5WK3 - chains P and A of the 3 polymer chains in the assembly; structure by X-ray diffraction, 1.90 A resolution.

# Chain P
Molecule: M116 light chain
From: Homo sapiens
Chain sequence (220 residues; numbered 1 to 220; the number before each row is that of its first residue):
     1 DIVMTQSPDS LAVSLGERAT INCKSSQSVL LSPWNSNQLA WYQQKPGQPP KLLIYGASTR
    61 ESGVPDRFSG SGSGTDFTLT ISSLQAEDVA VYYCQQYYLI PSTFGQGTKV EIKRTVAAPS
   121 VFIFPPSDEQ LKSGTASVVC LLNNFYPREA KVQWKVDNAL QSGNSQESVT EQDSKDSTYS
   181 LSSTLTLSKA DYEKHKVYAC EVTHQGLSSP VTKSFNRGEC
Unresolved in the structure: 218-220
Cystine bridges: C23-C94, C140-C200
Reported in the primary citation:
  - conformationally variable residues (loop rearrangement): S32 to N35

# Chain A
Molecule: C-C motif chemokine 17
From: Homo sapiens
Reference sequence: Q92583 (CCL17_HUMAN); residues 1-71 here correspond to UniProt positions 24-94 (UniProt number = residue number + 23)
Chain sequence (71 residues; row label = number of the first residue in the row):
     1 ARGTNVTREC CLEYFKGAIP LRKLKTWYQT SEDCSRDAIV FVTVQGRAIC SDPNNKRVKN
    61 AVKYLQSLER S
Unresolved in the structure: 1-8, 71
Differences from the reference sequence: variant T7 (Gly30 in Q92583)
Cystine bridges: C10-C34, C11-C50

# How chain P and chain A interact
Pairs across the interface (7; chain P residue first):
  L31(P) - Y64(A)  hydrophobic
  P33(P) - N60(A)
  W34(P) - L21(A)  hydrophobic
  Y98(P) - Y64(A)  hydrogen bond (backbone-side chain)
  Y98(P) - S67(A)  hydrogen bond
  L99(P) - Y64(A)
  L99(P) - L68(A)  hydrophobic
From the paper, about this interface:
  - specific contacts: L31(P)-Y64(A) (hydrophobic contact), Y98(P)-Y64(A) (hydrophobic contact), Y98(P)-S67(A)
  - epitope / paratope residues, chain P: L31(P), P33(P), W34(P), Y98(P)
  - epitope / paratope residues, chain A: N60(A), Y64(A), S67(A)

# In short
Chain P and chain A each contribute 5 residues to their interface; the contacts include 2 hydrogen bonds.
Among the polar pairs are Y98(P)-Y64(A) and Y98(P)-S67(A). The paper describes hydrophobic contacts between
L31(P) and Y64(A) and Y98(P) and Y64(A); a contact between Y98(P) and S67(A). From the paper: epitope/paratope
residues L31(P), P33(P) and N60(A) among others; conformational variability at S32(P).
Chain P is M116 light chain and chain A is C-C motif chemokine 17, both from Homo sapiens; the structure,
Crystal structure of the complex between CCL17 and M116 fab, was determined by X-ray diffraction together with
5WK2 from the same study.
